PDB entry 5WKN | X-ray diffraction, 2.65 A resolution | chains A and B of the 4 polymer chains in the assembly

# Chain A (and B)
Protein: Nucleoprotein
From: Parainfluenza virus 5 (strain W3)
Notes: chain B of this document is another copy of the same molecule, construct and numbering; everything in this record applies to it too
Reference sequence: Q88435 (NCAP_PIV5); numbering as in UniProt (aligned over 32-372)
Chain sequence (348 residues; row label = number of the first residue in the row):
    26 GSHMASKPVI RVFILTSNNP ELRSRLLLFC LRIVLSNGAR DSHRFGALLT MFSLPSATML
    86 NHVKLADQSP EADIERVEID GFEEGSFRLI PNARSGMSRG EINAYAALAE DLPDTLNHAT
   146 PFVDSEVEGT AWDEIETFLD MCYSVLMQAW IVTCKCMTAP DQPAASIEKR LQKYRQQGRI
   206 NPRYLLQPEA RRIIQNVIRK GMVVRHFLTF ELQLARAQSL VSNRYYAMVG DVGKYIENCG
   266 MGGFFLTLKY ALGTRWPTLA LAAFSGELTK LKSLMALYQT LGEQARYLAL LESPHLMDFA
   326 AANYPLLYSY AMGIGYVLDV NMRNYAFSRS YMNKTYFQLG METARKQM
Disordered / not traced: 26-32, 94-100, 181-191 (chain B: 26-32, 181-192, 373)
Sequence notes: expression tag (26-31, 373)
UniProt features mapped onto this chain:
  - binding site (RNA): K180, R195, Y260, Y350, R354

# How chain A and chain B interact
Contacting residue pairs (8; chain A residue first):
  N86(A) - L239(B)
  N86(A) - A242(B)
  N86(A) - S244(B)
  Q238(A) - K89(B)
  A242(A) - N86(B)
  A242(A) - K89(B)
  E308(A) - D92(B)
  R311(A) - D92(B)  salt bridge
Also at the interface, not in a pair above, chain A (12 interface residues in all): K89, Q93, R101, L239, R241, Q243, G307
Also at the interface, not in a pair above, chain B (9 interface residues in all): Q243, Q304, G307

# Summary
12 residues of chain A face 9 of chain B across their interface; the contacts include 1 salt bridge. Its one
salt-bridged contact is R311(A)-D92(B). UniProt lists 5 RNA-binding residues on chain A.
Chain A and chain B are both Nucleoprotein (Parainfluenza virus 5 (strain W3)); the structure, Crystal
structure of the parainfluenza virus 5 nucleoprotein-phosphoprotein complex, was determined by X-ray
diffraction.
